6PFN - chains A and B; structure by X-ray diffraction, 1.76 A resolution.

Chain A:
Protein: Succinate--CoA ligase [ADP-forming] subunit alpha
Source organism: Francisella tularensis subsp. tularensis (strain SCHU S4 / Schu 4)
Notes: EC 6.2.1.5
UniProtKB: A0A454XSD0 (A0A454XSD0_FRATT); numbering as in UniProt (aligned over 1-290)
Sequence (296 residues; row label = number of the first residue in the row):
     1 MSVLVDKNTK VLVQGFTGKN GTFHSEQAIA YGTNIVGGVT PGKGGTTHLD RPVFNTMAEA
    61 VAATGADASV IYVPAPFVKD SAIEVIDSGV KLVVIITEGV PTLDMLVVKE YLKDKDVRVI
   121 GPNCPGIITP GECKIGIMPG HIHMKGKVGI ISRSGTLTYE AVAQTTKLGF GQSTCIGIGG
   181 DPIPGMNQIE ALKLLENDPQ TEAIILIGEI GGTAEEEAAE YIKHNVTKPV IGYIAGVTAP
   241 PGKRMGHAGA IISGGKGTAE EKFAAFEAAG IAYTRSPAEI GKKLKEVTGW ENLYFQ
Unresolved in the structure: 1
Sequence notes: engineered mutation V85 (Ala in A0A454XSD0); expression tag (291-296)
Small-molecule neighbours: coenzyme A (COA): Q14, G15, T17, G18, K19, N20, G21, V39, T40, P41, K43, Y72, V73, P74, F77, D80, S81, I96, T97, E98, N123, C124, P125, I137, G155

Chain B:
Protein: Succinate--CoA ligase [ADP-forming] subunit beta
Source organism: Francisella tularensis subsp. tularensis (strain SCHU S4 / Schu 4)
Notes: EC 6.2.1.5
UniProtKB: Q5NHF3 (SUCC_FRATT); residues 1-387 here = UniProt positions 1-387
Sequence (387 residues; row label = number of the first residue in the row):
     1 MNLHEYQAKD LLESYGLKVQ KGIVAHNPNE AAQAFDQLGG KFAVVKAQVH AGGRGKAGGV
    61 KVVKSSQETR EVAESLIGKN LVTFQTDAEG QPVNSVGVFE DVYPVTRELY LGAVVDRSSR
   121 KVTFMASTEG GVDIEEVAHN SPEKILKVEV DPLVGLQPFQ AREVAFKLGL EGKQINDFVK
   181 TMLGAYKAFI ECDFALFEIN PLAVRENGEI VCVDGKINLD SNALYRHPKL LALRDKSQEN
   241 AKELKASEHE LNYVALEGNI GCMVNGAGLA MATMDIIQLY GGKPANFLDV GGGATKERVI
   301 EAFKLILDDE NVKAILINIF GGIVRCDMIA EAIIEAVKEV NVTVPVVVRL EGNNAEKGAK
   361 ILADSGLKLI PADGLADAAD KVVKSLG
Unresolved in the structure: 291-313, 327-344, 351-368, 386-387
Sequence notes: engineered mutation T69 (Ala in Q5NHF3)
UniProt features mapped onto this chain:
  - binding site (ATP): K46, G53 to G55, E100, Y103, E108
  - binding site (Mg(2+)): N200, D214
  - binding site (substrate): N265, G322 to V324

How chain A and chain B interact:
Residue-residue contacts - 82 pairs, chain A then chain B:
  N20(A) - I323(B)
  H24(A) - I323(B)
  P76(A) - Y225(B)  hydrophobic
  G99(A) - N222(B)
  V100(A) - N222(B)  hydrogen bond (backbone-side chain)
  P101(A) - D220(B)
  P101(A) - N222(B)
  P101(A) - Y225(B)
  P101(A) - R226(B)
  T102(A) - V115(B)
  T102(A) - D220(B)  hydrogen bond (backbone-side chain)
  L103(A) - V122(B)  hydrophobic
  L103(A) - F189(B)
  L103(A) - D193(B)
  D104(A) - R226(B)  salt bridge
  L106(A) - R120(B)
  L106(A) - V122(B)
  L106(A) - P152(B)  hydrophobic
  K109(A) - R120(B)
  E110(A) - K121(B)  salt bridge
  E110(A) - D151(B)
  E110(A) - P152(B)
  I137(A) - G322(B)
  I137(A) - I323(B)  hydrophobic
  P139(A) - G321(B)
  I142(A) - F320(B)  hydrophobic
  R153(A) - R117(B)
  T156(A) - N265(B)  hydrogen bond (side chain-backbone)
  T156(A) - G266(B)
  T156(A) - L269(B)
  T156(A) - G321(B)
  L157(A) - G268(B)
  L157(A) - L269(B)
  L157(A) - A272(B)  hydrophobic
  Y159(A) - F320(B)  hydrophobic
  Y159(A) - G321(B)
  Y159(A) - G322(B)
  E160(A) - L269(B)
  E160(A) - F320(B)
  E160(A) - R349(B)  salt bridge
  E160(A) - L375(B)
  P182(A) - R117(B)
  I183(A) - V115(B)  hydrophobic
  N187(A) - R120(B)
  E209(A) - G268(B)
  G211(A) - R117(B)
  G212(A) - R117(B)
  E217(A) - S118(B)  hydrogen bond
  Y233(A) - A272(B)
  A235(A) - G268(B)
  A235(A) - M271(B)  hydrophobic
  A235(A) - D275(B)
  G236(A) - M271(B)
  G236(A) - D275(B)  hydrogen bond (backbone-side chain)
  V237(A) - D275(B)  hydrogen bond (backbone-side chain)
  T238(A) - L256(B)
  T238(A) - M274(B)
  T238(A) - D275(B)  hydrogen bond (backbone-side chain)
  T238(A) - Q278(B)  hydrogen bond
  T238(A) - P284(B)
  P240(A) - V254(B)  hydrophobic
  P240(A) - L256(B)
  K243(A) - E243(B)  salt bridge
  R244(A) - N252(B)  hydrogen bond
  R244(A) - V254(B)
  M245(A) - A267(B)
  M245(A) - M271(B)
  M245(A) - F287(B)
  G246(A) - N252(B)
  G246(A) - A267(B)
  G246(A) - F287(B)
  H247(A) - A267(B)
  G249(A) - R117(B)  hydrogen bond (backbone-side chain)
  A250(A) - M271(B)  hydrophobic
  G254(A) - E135(B)
  R275(A) - L279(B)
  S276(A) - L279(B)
  P277(A) - A272(B)
  P277(A) - I276(B)  hydrophobic
  P277(A) - L375(B)  hydrophobic
  A278(A) - I276(B)  hydrophobic
  A278(A) - A376(B)  hydrophobic
Other interface residues (no listed pair), chain A (56 interface residues in all): F23, A75, S154, A163, D181, I210, T213, I234, A239, A248, G255
Other interface residues (no listed pair), chain B (45 interface residues in all): I190, F194, A223, N318, R325

In short:
The interface between chain A and chain B involves 56 residues on one side and 45 on the other, with 10
hydrogen bonds and 4 salt bridges. Polar pairs include D104(A)-R226(B), E110(A)-K121(B) and E160(A)-R349(B).
Ligands of chain A: coenzyme A.
Chain A is Succinate--CoA ligase [ADP-forming] subunit alpha and chain B is Succinate--CoA ligase
[ADP-forming] subunit beta, both from Francisella tularensis subsp. tularensis (strain SCHU S4 / Schu 4); the
structure, Succinyl-CoA synthase from Francisella tularensis, was determined by X-ray diffraction.
